6RAY - chains 6 and X of the 12 polymer chains in the assembly; structure by electron microscopy, 4.28 A resolution (low resolution: residue-level contacts below are approximate; hydrogen-bond / salt-bridge calls are withheld).

[Chain 6]
Name: DNA replication licensing factor Mcm6
Organism: Drosophila melanogaster
Notes: EC 3.6.4.12
Reference sequence: Q9V461 (MCM6_DROME); residues 1-817 here = UniProt positions 1-817
Sequence (817 residues; each row starts with the number of its first residue):
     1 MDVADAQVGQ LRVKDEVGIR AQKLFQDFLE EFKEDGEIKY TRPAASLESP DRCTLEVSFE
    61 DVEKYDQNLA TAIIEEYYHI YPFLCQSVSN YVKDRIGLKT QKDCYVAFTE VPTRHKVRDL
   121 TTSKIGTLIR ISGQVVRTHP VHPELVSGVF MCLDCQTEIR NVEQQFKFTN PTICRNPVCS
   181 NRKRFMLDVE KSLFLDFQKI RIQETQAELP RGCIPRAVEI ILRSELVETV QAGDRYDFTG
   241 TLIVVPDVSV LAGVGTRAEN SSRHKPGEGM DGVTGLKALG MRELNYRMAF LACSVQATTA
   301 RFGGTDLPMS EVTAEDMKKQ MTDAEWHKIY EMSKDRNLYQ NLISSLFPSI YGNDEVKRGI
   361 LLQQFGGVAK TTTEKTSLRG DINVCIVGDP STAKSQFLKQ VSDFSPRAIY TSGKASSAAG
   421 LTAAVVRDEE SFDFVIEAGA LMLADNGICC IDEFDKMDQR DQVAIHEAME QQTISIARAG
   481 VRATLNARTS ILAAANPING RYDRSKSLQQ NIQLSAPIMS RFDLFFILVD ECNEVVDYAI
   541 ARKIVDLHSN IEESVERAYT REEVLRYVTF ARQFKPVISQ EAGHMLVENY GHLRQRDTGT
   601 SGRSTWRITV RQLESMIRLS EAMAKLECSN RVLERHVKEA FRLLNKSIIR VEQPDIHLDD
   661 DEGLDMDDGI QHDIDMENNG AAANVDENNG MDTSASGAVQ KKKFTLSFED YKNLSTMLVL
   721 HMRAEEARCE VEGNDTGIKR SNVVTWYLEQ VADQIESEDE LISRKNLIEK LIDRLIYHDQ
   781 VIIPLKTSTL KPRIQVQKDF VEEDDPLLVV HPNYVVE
Not modelled in the structure: 1-12, 31-41, 145-158, 267-279, 302-304, 654-817
Residues lining bound ligands:
  - ATP (adenosine-5'-triphosphate), molecule 1: Ser-349, Ile-350, Tyr-351, Gly-352, Pro-390, Ser-391, Ala-393, Lys-394, Ser-395, Gln-396, Ile-540, Lys-543
  - ATP, molecule 2: Arg-379, Glu-470, Gln-471, Thr-609, Val-610, Arg-611, Glu-614
Swiss-Prot annotation at these positions:
  - zinc finger: Cys-152 to Cys-179 (C4-type)
  - motif: Ser-520 to Asp-523 (Arginine finger)
  - binding site (ATP): Ser-391, Thr-392, Ala-393, Lys-394, Ser-395, Asn-496
  - binding site (ADP): Arg-611, Glu-614
  - mutagenesis: Thr-157 (T157M: In allele 4; homozygous lethal), Gly-388 (G388D: In allele 5; homozygous lethal), Lys-394 (K394A: Slihgtly reduces complex helicase activity), Met-676 (M676K: In allele K1214; eggs exhibit thin shell and flimsy dorsal appendages)
What the authors report for this chain:
  - catalytic residues: Arg-521 (citing earlier work)
  - mutagenesis - R521A: decreased catalytic activity

[Chain X]
Molecule: 13-nt DNA strand
Sequence (13 nucleotides; each row starts with the number of its first residue):
    26 ATTTTTTTTT TTT

[Interface between chain 6 and chain X]
Pairs across the interface (10; chain 6 residue first):
  Ser-417(6) / DT33(X)
  Ala-424(6) / DT32(X)
  Val-425(6) / DT31(X)
  Val-425(6) / DT32(X)
  Val-426(6) / DT31(X)
  Arg-427(6) / DT30(X)
  Arg-427(6) / DT31(X)
  Phe-434(6) / DT31(X)
  Arg-478(6) / DT30(X)
  Arg-478(6) / DT31(X)

[Overview]
The interface between chain 6 and chain X involves 7 residues on one side and 4 on the other. Ligands of chain
6: ATP. From UniProt: 6 ATP-binding residues, ADP-binding residues Arg-611(6) and Glu-614(6) and 4 mutagenesis
sites on chain 6. From the paper: the catalytic residue Arg-521(6); R521A of chain 6 reduces catalytic
activity.
Chain 6 is DNA replication licensing factor Mcm6 (Drosophila melanogaster) and chain X is a 13-nt DNA strand;
the structure, D. melanogaster CMG-DNA, State 2A, was determined by electron microscopy (same publication as
6RAZ, 6RAW and 6RAX).
